Entry 3E5K (X-ray diffraction, 2.60 A resolution); this record covers chain A.

Chain A:
Name: Cytochrome P450 (Cytochrome P450 hydroxylase)
From: Streptomyces avermitilis
UniProtKB: Q93H81 (Q93H81_STRAW); residue numbers follow UniProt; this construct covers 1-399
Sequence (403 residues; each row starts with the number of its first residue):
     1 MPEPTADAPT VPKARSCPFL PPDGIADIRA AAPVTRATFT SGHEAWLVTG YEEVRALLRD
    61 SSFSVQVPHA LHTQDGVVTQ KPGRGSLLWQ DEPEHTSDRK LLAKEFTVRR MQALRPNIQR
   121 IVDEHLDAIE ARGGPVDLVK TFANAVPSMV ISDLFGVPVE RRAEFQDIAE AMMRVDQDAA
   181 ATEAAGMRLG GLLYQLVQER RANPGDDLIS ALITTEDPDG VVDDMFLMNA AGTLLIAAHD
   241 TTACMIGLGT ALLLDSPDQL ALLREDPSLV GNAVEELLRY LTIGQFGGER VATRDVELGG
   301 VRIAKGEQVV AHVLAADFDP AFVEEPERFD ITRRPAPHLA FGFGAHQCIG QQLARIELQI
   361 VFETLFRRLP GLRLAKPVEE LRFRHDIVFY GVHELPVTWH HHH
Unresolved in the structure: 1-8, 70-80, 402-403
Construct notes: engineered mutation I387 (Met in Q93H81); expression tag (400-403)
Metal / ion sites: heme Fe: C348 (together with 4-phenyl-1H-imidazole)
Small-molecule neighbours:
  - heme (HEM): L87, L88, H95, R99, F106, I151, T233, L234, A237, T241, T242, L278, T282, F286, G287, G288, R290, A340, F341, G342, A345, H346, C348, I349, G350, L353, A354
  - 4-phenyl-1H-imidazole (PIM): L88, T233, I236, A237, T241, F286, C348
From the paper describing this entry:
  - conformationally variable residues (order/disorder transition): A70 to Q80
  - binding site for 4-phenyl-1H-imidazole: L88, I236, T241, F286

Overview:
Bound to chain A: heme and 4-phenyl-1H-imidazole. From the paper: a binding site for 4-phenyl-1H-imidazole at
L88, I236 and T241 among others; conformational variability at A70.
Chain A is Cytochrome P450 (Cytochrome P450 hydroxylase) (Streptomyces avermitilis); the structure, Crystal
structure of CYP105P1 wild-type 4-phenylimidazole complex, was determined by X-ray diffraction (same
publication as 3E5J and 3E5L).
